Entry 6PZ8 (electron microscopy, 4.19 A resolution (low resolution: residue-level contacts below are approximate; hydrogen-bond / salt-bridge calls are withheld)); this record covers chains A and B of the 12 polymer chains in the assembly.

[Chain A]
Protein: S protein
Organism: Middle East respiratory syndrome-related coronavirus
Notes: fragment: S2 C-terminal domain
UniProtKB: W5ZZF5 (W5ZZF5_9BETC); residues 752-1223 here = UniProt positions 752-1223
Amino-acid sequence (472 residues; numbered 752 to 1223; the number before each row is that of its first residue):
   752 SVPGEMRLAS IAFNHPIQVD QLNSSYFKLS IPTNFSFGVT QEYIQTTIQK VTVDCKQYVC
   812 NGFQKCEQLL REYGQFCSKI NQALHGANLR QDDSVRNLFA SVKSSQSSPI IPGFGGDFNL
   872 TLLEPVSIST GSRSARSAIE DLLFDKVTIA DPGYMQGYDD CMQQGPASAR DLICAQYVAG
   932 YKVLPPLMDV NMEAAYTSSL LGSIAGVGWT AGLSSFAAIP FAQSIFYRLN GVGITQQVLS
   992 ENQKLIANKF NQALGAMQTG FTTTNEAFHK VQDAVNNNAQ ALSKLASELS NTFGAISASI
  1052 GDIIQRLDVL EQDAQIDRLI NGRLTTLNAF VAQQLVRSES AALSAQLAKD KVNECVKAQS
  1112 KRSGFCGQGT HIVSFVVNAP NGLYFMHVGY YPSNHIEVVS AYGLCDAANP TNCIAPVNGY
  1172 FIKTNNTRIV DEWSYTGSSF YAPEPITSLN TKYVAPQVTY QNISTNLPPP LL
Unresolved in the structure: 752, 878-885
Disulfides: C806-C828, C912-C925, C1156-C1164
Glycans and other covalent adducts: N-acetylglucosamine (NAG) linked to N774, N785, N870, N1176, N1213

[Chain B]
Protein: S protein
Organism: Middle East respiratory syndrome-related coronavirus
Notes: fragment: S0 N-terminal domain
UniProtKB: W6A090 (W6A090_9BETC); numbering as in UniProt (aligned over 18-743)
Amino-acid sequence (726 residues; numbered 18 to 743; the number before each row is that of its first residue):
    18 YVDVGPDSVK SACIEVDIQQ TFFDKTWPRP IDVSKADGII YPQGRTYSNI TITYQGLFPY
    78 QGDHGDMYVY SAGHATGTTP QKLFVANYSQ DVKQFANGFV VRIGAAANST GTVIISPSTS
   138 ATIRKIYPAF MLGSSVGNFS DGKMGRFFNH TLVLLPDGCG TLLRAFYCIL EPRSGNHCPA
   198 GNSYTSFATY HTPATDCSDG NYNRNASLNS FKEYFNLRNC TFMYTYNITE DEILEWFGIT
   258 QTAQGVHLFS SRYVDLYGGN MFQFATLPVY DTIKYYSIIP HSIRSIQSDR KAWAAFYVYK
   318 LQPLTFLLDF SVDGYIRRAI DCGFNDLSQL HCSYESFDVE SGVYSVSSFE AKPSGSVVEQ
   378 AEGVECDFSP LLSGTPPQVY NFKRLVFTNC NYNLTKLLSL FSVNDFTCSQ ISPAAIASNC
   438 YSSLILDYFS YPLSMKSDLS VSSAGPISQF NYKQSFSNPT CLILATVPHN LTTITKPLKY
   498 SYINKCSRLL SDDRTEVPQL VNANQYSPCV SIVPSTVWED GDYYRKQLSP LEGGGWLVAS
   558 GSTVAMTEQL QMGFGITVQY GTDTNSVCPK LEFANDTKIA SQLGNCVEYS LYGVSGRGVF
   618 QNCTAVGVRQ QRFVYDAYQN LVGYYSDDGN YYCLRACVSV PVSVIYDKET KTHATLFGSV
   678 ACEHISSTMS QYSRSTRSML KRRDSTYGPL QTPVGCVLGL VNSSLFVEDC KLPLGQSLCA
   738 LPDTPS
Unresolved in the structure: 380-592
Disulfides: C30-C195, C176-C214, C185-C237, C339-C349, C603-C654, C620-C650, C679-C713, C727-C736
Glycans and other covalent adducts: N-acetylglucosamine (NAG) linked to N66, N155, N166, N236, N244, N619, N719; glycan linked to N125, N222

[Chain A / chain B interface]
Residue-residue contacts (54):
  V753(A) - R700(B)
  V753(A) - S743(B)
  P754(A) - R700(B)
  P754(A) - D740(B)
  P754(A) - T741(B)
  P754(A) - P742(B)
  P754(A) - S743(B)
  G755(A) - R700(B)
  G755(A) - D740(B)
  E756(A) - R700(B)
  E756(A) - Y704(B)
  E756(A) - G716(B)
  E756(A) - V718(B)
  M757(A) - I662(B)
  M757(A) - D664(B)
  M757(A) - T669(B)
  M757(A) - H670(B)
  M757(A) - G716(B)
  M757(A) - L717(B)
  M757(A) - V718(B)
  M757(A) - L729(B)
  M757(A) - L738(B)
  R758(A) - L717(B)
  R758(A) - V718(B)
  R758(A) - S720(B)
  R758(A) - C736(B)
  R758(A) - A737(B)
  R758(A) - L738(B)
  R758(A) - D740(B)
  L759(A) - L717(B)
  L759(A) - V718(B)
  L759(A) - N719(B)
  L759(A) - S720(B)
  L759(A) - S721(B)
  L759(A) - L722(B)
  L759(A) - L735(B)
  A760(A) - L722(B)
  A760(A) - V724(B)
  A760(A) - L735(B)
  A760(A) - C736(B)
  S761(A) - L722(B)
  S761(A) - F723(B)
  S761(A) - V724(B)
  S761(A) - S734(B)
  I762(A) - V724(B)
  I762(A) - E725(B)
  I762(A) - Q733(B)
  I762(A) - S734(B)
  I762(A) - L735(B)
  I762(A) - C736(B)
  A763(A) - F723(B)
  A763(A) - V724(B)
  A763(A) - E725(B)
  N765(A) - E725(B)
Other interface residues (no listed pair), chain B (32 interface residues in all): Y663, A671, T709, G732, P739

[In short]
The interface between chain A and chain B involves 12 residues on one side and 32 on the other.
N-acetylglucosamine is covalently linked to N774(A), N785(A), N870(A), N1176(A) and N1213(A). Covalently
linked N-acetylglucosamine: at N66(B), N155(B), N166(B), N236(B), N244(B) and N619(B) and 1 more.
Chain A is S protein and chain B is S protein, both from Middle East respiratory syndrome-related coronavirus;
the structure, MERS S0 trimer in complex with variable domain of antibody G2, was determined by electron
microscopy together with 6PXG and 6PXH from the same study.
